PDB entry 6AO3 | X-ray diffraction, 1.76 A resolution | chain A

[Chain A]
Protein: Gasdermin-D
From: Mus musculus
UniProt: Q9D8T2 (GSDMD_MOUSE); numbering as in UniProt (aligned over 277-487)
Amino-acid sequence (212 residues; each row starts with the number of its first residue):
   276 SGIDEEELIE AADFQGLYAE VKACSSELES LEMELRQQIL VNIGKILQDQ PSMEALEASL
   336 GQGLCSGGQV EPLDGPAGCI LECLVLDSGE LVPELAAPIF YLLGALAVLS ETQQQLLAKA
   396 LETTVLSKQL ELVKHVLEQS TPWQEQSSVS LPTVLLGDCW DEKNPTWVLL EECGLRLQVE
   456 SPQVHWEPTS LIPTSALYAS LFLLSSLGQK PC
Disordered / not traced: 276-285, 485-487
Construct notes: expression tag (276)
Curated features (UniProtKB/Swiss-Prot):
  - region: Ile-278 to Ala-298 (Linker helix loop)
  - site: Leu-310, Arg-311 (Cleavage)
  - modified residue (S-(2-succinyl)cysteine): Cys-299, Cys-434, Cys-487
Reported in the primary citation:
  - mutagenesis - Y376D: decreased expression
  - mutagenesis - Y376D: increased growth in response to HEK293T cells

[Overview]
The paper reports that Y376D reduces expression; Y376D increases growth in response to HEK293T cells.
Chain A is Gasdermin-D (Mus musculus); the structure, Crystal structure of the murine gasdermin D C-terminal
domain, was determined by X-ray diffraction, deposited together with 6AO4.
